Entry 8TH8 (electron microscopy, 7.40 A resolution (low resolution: residue-level contacts below are approximate; hydrogen-bond / salt-bridge calls are withheld)); this record covers chains P and R of the 18 polymer chains in the assembly.

Chain P:
Name: DUF4201 domain-containing protein
Organism: Tetrahymena thermophila
UniProtKB: I7M6D6 (I7M6D6_TETTS); residues 1-794 here = UniProt positions 1-794
Amino-acid sequence (794 residues; each row starts with the number of its first residue):
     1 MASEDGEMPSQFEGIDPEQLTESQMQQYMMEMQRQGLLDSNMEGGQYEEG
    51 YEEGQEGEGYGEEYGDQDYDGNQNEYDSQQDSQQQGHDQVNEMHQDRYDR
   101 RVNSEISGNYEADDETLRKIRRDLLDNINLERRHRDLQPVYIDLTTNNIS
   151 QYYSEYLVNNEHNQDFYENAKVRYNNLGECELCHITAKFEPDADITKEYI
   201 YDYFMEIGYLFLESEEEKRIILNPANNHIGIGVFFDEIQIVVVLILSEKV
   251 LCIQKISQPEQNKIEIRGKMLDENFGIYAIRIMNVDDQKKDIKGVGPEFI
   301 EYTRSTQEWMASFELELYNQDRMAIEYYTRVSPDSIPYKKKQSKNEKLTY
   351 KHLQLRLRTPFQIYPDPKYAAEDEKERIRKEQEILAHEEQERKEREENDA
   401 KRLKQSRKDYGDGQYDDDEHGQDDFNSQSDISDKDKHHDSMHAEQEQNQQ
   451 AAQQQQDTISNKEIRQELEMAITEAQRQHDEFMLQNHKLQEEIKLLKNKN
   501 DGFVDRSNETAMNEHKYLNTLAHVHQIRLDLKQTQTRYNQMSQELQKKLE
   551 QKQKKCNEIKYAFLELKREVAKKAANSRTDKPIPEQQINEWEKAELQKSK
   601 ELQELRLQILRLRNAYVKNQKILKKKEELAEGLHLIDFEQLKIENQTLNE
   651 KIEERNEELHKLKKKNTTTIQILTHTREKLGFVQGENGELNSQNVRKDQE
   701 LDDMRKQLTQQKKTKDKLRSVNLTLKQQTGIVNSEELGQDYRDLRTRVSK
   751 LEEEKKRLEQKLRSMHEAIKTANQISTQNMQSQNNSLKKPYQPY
Disordered / not traced: 1-103, 409-794

Chain R:
Name: Calmodulin 7-2
Organism: Tetrahymena thermophila
UniProtKB: I7MDA9 (I7MDA9_TETTS); residues 1-202 here = UniProt positions 1-202
Amino-acid sequence (202 residues; each row starts with the number of its first residue):
     1 MDNTGKLEKQLVTLNDGLPKKPAKEIIEELKHHLYQDFQKFFSEEKKQQY
    51 QNNFALFDRDNDKYINLSELKELLTSVNITFPDDELEELYNEFCLTSPEA
   101 DGINEDAVFIIVSKKIRDNDKDEQLTQAFKLVEKAVNDELAKTPNETKEQ
   151 EGYIRVEQFKELLMTLGNRWSEEQANEFLKDINPKSDERINYLDVVKKLM
   201 KR

Chain P / chain R interface:
Contacting residue pairs - 158 pairs, chain P then chain R:
  Asp165(P) - Lys21(R)
  Glu168(P) - Asp16(R)
  Glu168(P) - Gly17(R)
  Glu168(P) - Lys21(R)
  Asn169(P) - Lys21(R)
  Asn169(P) - Glu29(R)
  Lys171(P) - Asp16(R)
  Lys171(P) - Gly17(R)
  Asn176(P) - Asp16(R)
  Leu177(P) - Leu14(R)
  Gly178(P) - Thr13(R)
  Gly178(P) - Asp16(R)
  Glu179(P) - Thr13(R)
  Glu179(P) - Asn15(R)
  Asn227(P) - Gln10(R)
  Glu248(P) - Gln10(R)
  Val250(P) - Gln10(R)
  Val250(P) - Val12(R)
  Ser257(P) - Glu161(R)
  Gln258(P) - Glu161(R)
  Glu260(P) - Glu157(R)
  Glu260(P) - Glu161(R)
  Gln261(P) - Glu139(R)
  Gln261(P) - Glu161(R)
  Asn262(P) - Glu157(R)
  Asn262(P) - Gln158(R)
  Asn262(P) - Phe159(R)
  Asn262(P) - Lys160(R)
  Asn262(P) - Glu161(R)
  Asn262(P) - Leu162(R)
  Lys263(P) - Glu157(R)
  Lys263(P) - Lys160(R)
  Lys263(P) - Glu161(R)
  Ile264(P) - Lys160(R)
  Ile264(P) - Glu161(R)
  Ile266(P) - Glu172(R)
  Asp272(P) - Glu8(R)
  Asp272(P) - Lys9(R)
  Asp272(P) - Gln10(R)
  Glu273(P) - Lys6(R)
  Glu273(P) - Leu7(R)
  Asn274(P) - Leu7(R)
  Asn274(P) - Glu8(R)
  Asn274(P) - Lys9(R)
  Phe275(P) - Lys9(R)
  Ile277(P) - Glu173(R)
  Ile280(P) - Glu173(R)
  Ile280(P) - Asn176(R)
  Arg281(P) - Glu173(R)
  Arg281(P) - Glu177(R)
  Ile282(P) - Ser171(R)
  Ile282(P) - Glu173(R)
  Ile282(P) - Gln174(R)
  Met283(P) - Gln174(R)
  Asp286(P) - Lys121(R)
  Asp286(P) - Asn168(R)
  Lys290(P) - Arg202(R)
  Asp291(P) - Arg202(R)
  Ile292(P) - Trp170(R)
  Ile292(P) - Gln174(R)
  Lys293(P) - Glu173(R)
  Lys293(P) - Gln174(R)
  Lys293(P) - Ala175(R)
  Lys293(P) - Asn176(R)
  Lys293(P) - Glu177(R)
  Lys293(P) - Phe178(R)
  Lys293(P) - Leu179(R)
  Gly294(P) - Glu173(R)
  Gly294(P) - Asn176(R)
  Gly294(P) - Glu177(R)
  Val295(P) - Asn176(R)
  Val295(P) - Glu177(R)
  Val295(P) - Lys180(R)
  Glu298(P) - Lys180(R)
  Arg304(P) - Leu7(R)
  Trp309(P) - Glu172(R)
  Trp309(P) - Glu173(R)
  Ala311(P) - Lys160(R)
  Ala311(P) - Glu172(R)
  Ser312(P) - Lys160(R)
  Phe313(P) - Lys160(R)
  Phe313(P) - Glu172(R)
  Phe313(P) - Ala175(R)
  Phe313(P) - Asn176(R)
  Glu314(P) - Val156(R)
  Glu314(P) - Phe159(R)
  Glu314(P) - Lys160(R)
  Glu314(P) - Ala175(R)
  Glu314(P) - Leu179(R)
  Glu314(P) - Ile190(R)
  Leu315(P) - Phe159(R)
  Leu315(P) - Lys160(R)
  Leu315(P) - Glu161(R)
  Leu315(P) - Leu162(R)
  Leu315(P) - Leu163(R)
  Leu315(P) - Ser171(R)
  Leu315(P) - Gln174(R)
  Leu315(P) - Ala175(R)
  Glu316(P) - Val132(R)
  Glu316(P) - Ile154(R)
  Glu316(P) - Phe159(R)
  Glu316(P) - Leu162(R)
  Glu316(P) - Leu163(R)
  Glu316(P) - Tyr192(R)
  Leu317(P) - Ala128(R)
  Leu317(P) - Leu162(R)
  Leu317(P) - Leu163(R)
  Leu317(P) - Thr165(R)
  Tyr318(P) - Leu125(R)
  Tyr318(P) - Phe129(R)
  Tyr318(P) - Leu163(R)
  Tyr318(P) - Trp170(R)
  Tyr318(P) - Val195(R)
  Tyr318(P) - Leu199(R)
  Asn319(P) - Lys121(R)
  Asn319(P) - Leu166(R)
  Asn319(P) - Gly167(R)
  Asn319(P) - Asn168(R)
  Asn319(P) - Arg169(R)
  Asn319(P) - Trp170(R)
  Gln320(P) - Leu162(R)
  Gln320(P) - Leu163(R)
  Gln320(P) - Met164(R)
  Gln320(P) - Thr165(R)
  Gln320(P) - Leu166(R)
  Gln320(P) - Gly167(R)
  Gln320(P) - Asn168(R)
  Gln320(P) - Arg169(R)
  Asp321(P) - Thr165(R)
  Asp321(P) - Leu166(R)
  Asp321(P) - Gly167(R)
  Asp321(P) - Asn168(R)
  Asp321(P) - Arg169(R)
  Arg322(P) - Gly167(R)
  Arg322(P) - Asn168(R)
  Arg322(P) - Arg169(R)
  Met323(P) - Asn168(R)
  Met323(P) - Arg169(R)
  Met323(P) - Trp170(R)
  Ala324(P) - Ser171(R)
  Ala324(P) - Gln174(R)
  Ile325(P) - Ser171(R)
  Ile325(P) - Glu173(R)
  Glu326(P) - Glu173(R)
  Tyr327(P) - Glu172(R)
  Tyr327(P) - Glu173(R)
  Val331(P) - Lys9(R)
  Lys344(P) - Asn183(R)
  Tyr350(P) - Glu177(R)
  Tyr350(P) - Lys180(R)
  Arg356(P) - Val12(R)
  Phe361(P) - Met164(R)
  Phe361(P) - Arg169(R)
  Phe361(P) - Trp170(R)
  Phe361(P) - Ser171(R)
  Phe361(P) - Glu172(R)
  Gln362(P) - Arg169(R)
  Ile363(P) - Arg169(R)
Other interface residues (no listed pair), chain P (75 interface residues in all): Phe166, Arg173, Ala225, Lys249, Glu265, Leu271, Ala279, Lys289, Gly296, Phe299, Tyr328, Leu348, Leu355
Other interface residues (no listed pair), chain R (56 interface residues in all): Leu18, Pro19, Ile26, His33, Arg155

In short:
The interface between chain P and chain R involves 75 residues on one side and 56 on the other.
Chain P is DUF4201 domain-containing protein and chain R is Calmodulin 7-2, both from Tetrahymena thermophila;
the structure, Linker domain of Nexin-dynein regulatory complex from Tetrahymena thermophila, was determined
by electron microscopy (same publication as 8TID and 8TEK).
